Entry 2Y82 (X-ray diffraction, 2.20 A resolution); this record covers chains A and B.

Chain A:
Molecule: Activated factor xa heavy chain
Organism: Homo sapiens
Notes: EC 3.4.21.6
UniProtKB: P00742 (FA10_HUMAN); the construct lacks a stretch of the UniProt sequence and is renumbered around it, so the offset changes along the chain: 16-61 = UniProt 235-280; 62-123 = UniProt 282-343; 124-130 = UniProt 345-351; 131-145 = UniProt 354-368; 4 more segments
Chain sequence (254 residues; numbered 16 to 264 plus 7 insertion-coded residues; 2 numbers in that range are skipped by the numbering (no residue carries them; nothing is unmodelled there); the number before each row is that of its first residue; a row labelled like 131A-131B holds insertion residues (131A, then the next letters in order)):
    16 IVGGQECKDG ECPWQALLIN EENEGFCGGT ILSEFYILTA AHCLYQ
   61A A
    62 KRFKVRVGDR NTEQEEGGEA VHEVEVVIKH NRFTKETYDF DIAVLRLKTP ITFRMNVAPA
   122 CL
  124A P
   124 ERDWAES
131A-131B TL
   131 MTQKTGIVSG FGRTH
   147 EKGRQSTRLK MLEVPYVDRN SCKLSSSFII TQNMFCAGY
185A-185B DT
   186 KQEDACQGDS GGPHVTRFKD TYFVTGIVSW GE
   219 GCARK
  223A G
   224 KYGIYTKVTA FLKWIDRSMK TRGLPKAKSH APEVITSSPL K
Not modelled in the structure: 246-264
UniProt features mapped onto this chain:
  - region: Ser252 to Ser261 (O-glycosylated at one site)
  - active site (Charge relay system): His57, Asp102, Ser195
Cystine bridges: Cys22-Cys27, Cys42-Cys58, Cys168-Cys182, Cys191-Cys220
Ion coordination: Ca2+: Asp70, Asn72, Gln75, Glu77, Glu80; Mg2+: Tyr185, Asp185A, Arg222, Lys224
Small-molecule neighbours: 930 (6-chloro-N-((3S)-2-oxo-1-{4-[(2S)-2-pyrrolidinyl]phenyl}-3-pyrrolidinyl)-2-naphthalenesulfonamide): Lys96, Glu97, Thr98, Tyr99, Phe174, Asp189, Ala190, Cys191, Gln192, Ser195, Val213, Ser214, Trp215, Gly216, Glu217, Gly219, Cys220, Gly226, Ile227, Tyr228

Chain B:
Molecule: Factor X light chain
Organism: Homo sapiens
Notes: EC 3.4.21.6; fragment: activated desgla, residues 46-179
UniProtKB: P00742 (FA10_HUMAN); residues -82 to 51 here correspond to UniProt positions 46-179 (UniProt number = residue number + 128)
Chain sequence (134 residues; row label = number of the first residue in the row; numbers below 1 keep their minus sign (Glu-82 is residue -82)):
   -82 EEMKKGHLER ECMEETCSYE EAREVFEDSD KTNEFWNKYK DGDQCETSPC QNQGKCKDGL
   -22 GEYTCTCLEG FEGKNCELFT RKLCSLDNGD CDQFCHEEQN SVVCSCARGY TLADNGKACI
    38 PTGPYPCGKQ TLER
Not modelled in the structure: -82 to -3, 51
UniProt features mapped onto this chain:
  - modified residue: Glu-82 (4-carboxyglutamate), Glu-81 (4-carboxyglutamate), Glu-74 (4-carboxyglutamate), Glu-72 (4-carboxyglutamate), Glu-69 (4-carboxyglutamate), Glu-68 (4-carboxyglutamate), Glu-63 (4-carboxyglutamate), Glu-62 (4-carboxyglutamate), Glu-59 (4-carboxyglutamate), Glu-56 (4-carboxyglutamate), Glu-49 (4-carboxyglutamate), Asp-25 (3R: -3-hydroxyaspartate)
Cystine bridges: Cys1-Cys12, Cys8-Cys21, Cys23-Cys36

Interface between chain A and chain B:
Pairs across the interface (42):
  Gly25(A) with Gln47(B); Thr48(B), hydrogen bond (backbone-backbone)
  Glu26(A) with Gln47(B), hydrogen bond (backbone-side chain)
  Pro28(A) with Lys46(B)
  Trp29(A) with Gly45(B); Lys46(B); Gln47(B)
  Phe114(A) with Tyr42(B), hydrophobic
  Arg115(A) with Tyr42(B); Thr48(B)
  Met116(A) with Tyr42(B); Thr48(B), hydrogen bond; Leu49(B), hydrophobic
  Asn117(A) with Thr48(B), hydrogen bond (backbone-side chain)
  Ala119(A) with Thr48(B)
  Pro120(A) with Tyr42(B); Cys44(B); Gly45(B), hydrogen bond (backbone-backbone)
  Ala121(A) with Cys44(B); Gly45(B)
  Cys122(A) with Cys44(B), disulfide; Gly45(B), hydrogen bond (side chain-backbone)
  Leu123(A) with Phe11(B)
  Glu124(A) with Phe11(B); His13(B), salt bridge
  Pro124A(A) with Phe11(B), hydrophobic
  Trp127(A) with Asn5(B), hydrogen bond; Gln10(B), hydrogen bond (side chain-backbone); Phe11(B), hydrophobic; Cys12(B)
  Phe203(A) with Asn5(B); Asp9(B)
  Lys204(A) with Cys8(B); Asp9(B); Lys46(B)
  Asp205(A) with Gly45(B); Lys46(B), hydrogen bond (backbone-side chain)
  Thr206(A) with Gly45(B); Lys46(B), hydrogen bond
  Tyr207(A) with Gly45(B), hydrogen bond (backbone-backbone); Gln47(B)
  Phe208(A) with Phe11(B), hydrophobic
Interface residues without a listed pair, chain A (26 interface residues in all): Asp24, Thr131A, Asp239, Lys243
Interface residues without a listed pair, chain B (19 interface residues in all): Ser22, Ala24, Arg25, Tyr27, Pro43
Inter-chain disulfides: Cys122(A)-Cys44(B)

In short:
The interface between chain A and chain B involves 26 residues on one side and 19 on the other; the contacts
include 1 disulfide bond, 11 hydrogen bonds and 1 salt bridge. Among the polar pairs are Glu124(A)-His13(B),
Glu26(A)-Gln47(B) and Met116(A)-Thr48(B).
Chain A is Activated factor xa heavy chain and chain B is Factor X light chain, both from Homo sapiens; the
structure, Structure and property based design of factor Xa inhibitors: pyrrolidin-2-ones with aminoindane and
phenylpyrrolidine P4 motifs, was determined by X-ray diffraction.
